Entry 6J2C (electron microscopy, 7.00 A resolution (low resolution: residue-level contacts below are approximate; hydrogen-bond / salt-bridge calls are withheld)); this record covers chains U and V of the 47 polymer chains in the assembly.

[Chain U]
Name: 26S proteasome regulatory subunit RPN8
Source organism: Saccharomyces cerevisiae S288c
UniProt: Q08723 (RPN8_YEAST); the author numbering skips numbers that UniProt does not, so the offset changes along the chain: 0-141 = UniProt 1-142; 143-338 = UniProt 143-338
Chain sequence (338 residues; numbered 0 to 338; 1 number in that range is skipped by the numbering (no residue carries it; nothing is unmodelled there); the number before each row is that of its first residue; numbering starts at 0):
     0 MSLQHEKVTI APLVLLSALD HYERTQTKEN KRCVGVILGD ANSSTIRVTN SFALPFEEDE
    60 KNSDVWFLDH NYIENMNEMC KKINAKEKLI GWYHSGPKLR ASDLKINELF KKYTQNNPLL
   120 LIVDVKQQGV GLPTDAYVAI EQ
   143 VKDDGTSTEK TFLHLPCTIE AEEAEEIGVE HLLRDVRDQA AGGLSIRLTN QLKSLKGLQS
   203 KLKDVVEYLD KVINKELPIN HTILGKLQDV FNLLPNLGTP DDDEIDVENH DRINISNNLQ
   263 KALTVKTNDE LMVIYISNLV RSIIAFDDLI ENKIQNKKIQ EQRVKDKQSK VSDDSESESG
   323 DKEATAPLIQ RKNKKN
Unresolved in the structure: 0-3, 143-150, 177-187, 216-222, 236-258, 309-338
Curated features (UniProtKB/Swiss-Prot):
  - modified residue: S1 (N-acetylserine), S314 (Phosphoserine), S317 (Phosphoserine), S319 (Phosphoserine), T327 (Phosphothreonine)

[Chain V]
Name: Ubiquitin carboxyl-terminal hydrolase RPN11
Source organism: Saccharomyces cerevisiae S288c
Notes: EC 3.4.19.12
UniProt: P43588 (RPN11_YEAST); numbering as in UniProt (aligned over 1-306)
Chain sequence (306 residues; numbered 1 to 306; the number before each row is that of its first residue):
     1 MERLQRLMMN SKVGSADTGR DDTKETVYIS SIALLKMLKH GRAGVPMEVM GLMLGEFVDD
    61 YTVNVVDVFA MPQSGTGVSV EAVDDVFQAK MMDMLKQTGR DQMVVGWYHS HPGFGCWLSS
   121 VDVNTQKSFE QLNSRAVAVV VDPIQSVKGK VVIDAFRLID TGALINNLEP RQTTSNTGLL
   181 NKANIQALIH GLNRHYYSLN IDYHKTAKET KMLMNLHKEQ WQSGLKMYDY EEKEESNLAA
   241 TKSMVKIAEQ YSKRIEEEKE LTEEELKTRY VGRQDPKKHL SETADETLEN NIVSVLTAGV
   301 NSVAIK
Unresolved in the structure: 1-22
Curated features (UniProtKB/Swiss-Prot):
  - motif: H109 to D122 (JAMM motif)
  - binding site (Zn(2+)): H109, H111, D122
  - modified residue: M1 (N-acetylmethionine)

[Chain U / chain V interface]
Pairs across the interface - 105 pairs, chain U then chain V:
  P11(U) with L216(V)
  L12(U) with L35(V); K36(V)
  L14(U) with M212(V); L216(V)
  L15(U) with S31(V); I32(V); E209(V); M212(V); L213(V)
  S16(U) with K36(V)
  L18(U) with K208(V); M212(V)
  D19(U) with I32(V)
  H20(U) with R100(V)
  E22(U) with K208(V)
  R23(U) with V66(V); D67(V); T98(V); R100(V)
  T24(U) with T98(V)
  A52(U) with Q97(V); T98(V)
  L53(U) with Q97(V)
  P54(U) with Q97(V)
  Y71(U) with M94(V); Q97(V)
  N74(U) with M94(V)
  M75(U) with M94(V)
  M78(U) with F87(V); K90(V); M91(V)
  K81(U) with P72(V)
  I82(U) with A70(V)
  Q126(U) with K211(V); M212(V); N215(V)
  V129(U) with K226(V)
  G130(U) with K226(V)
  L131(U) with W221(V)
  C159(U) with W221(V)
  T160(U) with W221(V)
  I161(U) with L216(V); W221(V)
  E164(U) with R42(V)
  E165(U) with R42(V)
  A166(U) with R42(V)
  E167(U) with K39(V)
  E168(U) with H217(V)
  I169(U) with V147(V); G149(V)
  V171(U) with L35(V); H217(V)
  E172(U) with H217(V); K218(V); E219(V)
  H173(U) with G149(V); K150(V); V151(V); Y203(V)
  L174(U) with S31(V); L34(V); Y203(V); K205(V)
  L175(U) with K205(V); H217(V); K218(V)
  I188(U) with Y230(V)
  R189(U) with I292(V); L296(V)
  N192(U) with K226(V); M227(V); Y230(V); E231(V)
  Q193(U) with L296(V); G299(V)
  K195(U) with K226(V)
  S196(U) with M227(V)
  N259(U) with I305(V); K306(V)
  Q262(U) with I305(V); K306(V)
  V275(U) with V245(V)
  I276(U) with N291(V); S294(V); V295(V)
  S279(U) with E249(V); T287(V); N291(V)
  N280(U) with N291(V)
  V282(U) with E249(V); E256(V); T287(V)
  R283(U) with A284(V); T287(V)
  I285(U) with E256(V)
  I286(U) with L280(V); T283(V); A284(V)
  D289(U) with E260(V); H279(V); L280(V)
  D290(U) with L280(V)
  E293(U) with K277(V)
  I296(U) with L266(V)
Also at the interface, not in a pair above, chain U (66 interface residues in all): F51, G170, R176, T191, K203, E272, I278, K299
Also at the interface, not in a pair above, chain V (70 interface residues in all): L38, M71, D84, Q145, K148, M214, G224, D229, S252, P276, N290, A304

[Overview]
66 residues of chain U and 70 residues of chain V are in contact. From UniProt: 3 Zn2+-binding residues on
chain V.
Chain U is 26S proteasome regulatory subunit RPN8 and chain V is Ubiquitin carboxyl-terminal hydrolase RPN11,
both from Saccharomyces cerevisiae S288c; the structure, Yeast proteasome in translocation competent state
(C3-a), was determined by electron microscopy, deposited together with 6J2N, 6J30, 6J2Q and 6J2X.
